1TWG - chains A and E of the 10 polymer chains in the assembly; structure by X-ray diffraction, 3.30 A resolution.

# Chain A
Protein: DNA-directed RNA polymerase II largest subunit
Organism: Saccharomyces cerevisiae
Notes: EC 2.7.7.6
Reference sequence: P04050 (RPB1_YEAST); residue numbers follow UniProt; this construct covers 1-1733
Sequence (1733 residues; numbered 1 to 1733; the number before each row is that of its first residue):
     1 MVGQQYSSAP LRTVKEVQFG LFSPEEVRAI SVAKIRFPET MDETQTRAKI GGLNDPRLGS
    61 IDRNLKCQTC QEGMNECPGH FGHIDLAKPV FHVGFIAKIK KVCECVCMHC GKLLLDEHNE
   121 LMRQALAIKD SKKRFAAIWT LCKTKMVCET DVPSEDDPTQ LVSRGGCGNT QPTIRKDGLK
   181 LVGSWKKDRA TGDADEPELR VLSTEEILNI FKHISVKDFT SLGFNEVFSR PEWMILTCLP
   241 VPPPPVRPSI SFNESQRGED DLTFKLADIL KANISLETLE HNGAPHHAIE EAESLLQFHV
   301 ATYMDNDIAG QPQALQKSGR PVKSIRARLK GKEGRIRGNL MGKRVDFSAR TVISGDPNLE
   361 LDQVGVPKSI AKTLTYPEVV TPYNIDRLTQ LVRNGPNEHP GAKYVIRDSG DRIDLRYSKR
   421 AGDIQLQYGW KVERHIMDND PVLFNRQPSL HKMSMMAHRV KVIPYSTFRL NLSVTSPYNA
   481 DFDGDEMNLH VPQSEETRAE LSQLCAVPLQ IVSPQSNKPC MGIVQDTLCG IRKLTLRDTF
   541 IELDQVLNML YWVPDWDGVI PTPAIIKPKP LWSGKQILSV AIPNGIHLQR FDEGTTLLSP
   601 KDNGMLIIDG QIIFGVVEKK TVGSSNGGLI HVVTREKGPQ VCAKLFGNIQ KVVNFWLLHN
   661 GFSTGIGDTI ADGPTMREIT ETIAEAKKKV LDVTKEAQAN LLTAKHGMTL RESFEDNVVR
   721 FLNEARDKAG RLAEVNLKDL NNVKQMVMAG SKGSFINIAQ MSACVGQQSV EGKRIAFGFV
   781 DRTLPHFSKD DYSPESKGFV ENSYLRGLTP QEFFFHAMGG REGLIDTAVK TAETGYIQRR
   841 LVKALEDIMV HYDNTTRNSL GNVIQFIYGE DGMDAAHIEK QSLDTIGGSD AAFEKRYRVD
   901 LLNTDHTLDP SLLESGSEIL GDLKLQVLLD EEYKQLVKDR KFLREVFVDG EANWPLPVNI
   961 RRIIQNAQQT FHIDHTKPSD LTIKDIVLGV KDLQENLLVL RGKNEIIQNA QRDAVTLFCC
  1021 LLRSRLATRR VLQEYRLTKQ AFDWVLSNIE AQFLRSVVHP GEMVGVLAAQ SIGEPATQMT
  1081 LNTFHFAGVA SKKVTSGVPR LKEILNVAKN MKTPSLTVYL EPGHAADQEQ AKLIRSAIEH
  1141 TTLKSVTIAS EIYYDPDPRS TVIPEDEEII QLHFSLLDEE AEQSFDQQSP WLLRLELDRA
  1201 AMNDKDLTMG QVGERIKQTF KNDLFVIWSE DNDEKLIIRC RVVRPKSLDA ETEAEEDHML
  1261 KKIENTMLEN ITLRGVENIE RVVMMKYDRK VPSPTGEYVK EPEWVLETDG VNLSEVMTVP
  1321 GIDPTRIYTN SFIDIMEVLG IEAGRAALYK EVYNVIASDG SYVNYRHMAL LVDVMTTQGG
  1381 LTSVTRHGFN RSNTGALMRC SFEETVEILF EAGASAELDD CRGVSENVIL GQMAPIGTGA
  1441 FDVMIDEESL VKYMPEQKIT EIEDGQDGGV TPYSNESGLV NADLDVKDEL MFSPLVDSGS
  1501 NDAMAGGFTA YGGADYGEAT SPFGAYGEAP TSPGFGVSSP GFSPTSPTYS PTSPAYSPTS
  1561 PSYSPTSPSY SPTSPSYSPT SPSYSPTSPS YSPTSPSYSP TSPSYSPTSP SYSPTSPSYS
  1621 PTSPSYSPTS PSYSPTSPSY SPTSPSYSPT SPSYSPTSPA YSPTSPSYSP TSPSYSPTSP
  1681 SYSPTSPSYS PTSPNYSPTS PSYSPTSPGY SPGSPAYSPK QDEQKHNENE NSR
Unresolved in the structure: 1-2, 249-260, 306-323, 328-345, 1082-1091, 1174-1175, 1177-1186, 1244-1253, 1386-1404, 1451-1733
UniProt features mapped onto this chain:
  - region: P248 to D260 (Lid loop), N306 to K323 (Rudder loop), P810 to E822 (Bridging helix)
  - binding site (Zn(2+)): C67, C70, C77, H80, C107, C110, C148, C167
  - binding site (Mg(2+)): D481, D483, D485
  - modified residue: T1471 (Phosphothreonine)
  - cross-link (Glycyl lysine isopeptide (Lys-Gly)): K695 (interchain with G-Cter in ubiquitin), K1246 (interchain with G-Cter in ubiquitin), K1350 (interchain with G-Cter in ubiquitin)
  - natural variant: S1653 to P1659 (deletion: In strain: A364A)
  - mutagenesis: K1246 (K1246R: Impairs ubiquitination during transcription stress)
Metal / ion sites: Zn2+ site 1: C70, C77, H80; Zn2+ site 2: C107, C110, C148, C167; Mn2+ site 1: D481, D483, D485 (together with CTP); Mn2+ site 2: D481, D483 (together with CTP) (shared with 1 residue of chain B)
Small-molecule neighbours: CTP (cytidine-5'-triphosphate): D481, D483, D485

# Chain E
Protein: DNA-directed RNA polymerases I, II, and III 27 kDa polypeptide
Organism: Saccharomyces cerevisiae
Notes: EC 2.7.7.6
Reference sequence: P20434 (RPB5_YEAST); residues 1-215 here = UniProt positions 1-215
Sequence (215 residues; numbered 1 to 215; the number before each row is that of its first residue):
     1 MDQENERNIS RLWRAFRTVK EMVKDRGYFI TQEEVELPLE DFKAKYCDSM GRPQRKMMSF
    61 QANPTEESIS KFPDMGSLWV EFCDEPSVGV KTMKTFVIHI QEKNFQTGIF VYQNNITPSA
   121 MKLVPSIPPA TIETFNEAAL VVNITHHELV PKHIRLSSDE KRELLKRYRL KESQLPRIQR
   181 ADPVALYLGL KRGEVVKIIR KSETSGRYAS YRICM

# Interface between chain A and chain E
Pairs across the interface (79; chain A residue first):
  E120(A) - P125(E)
  A127(A) - R192(E)
  K129(A) - R192(E)
  K129(A) - M215(E)
  E155(A) - P125(E)
  D156(A) - S126(E)
  D157(A) - K94(E)
  D157(A) - L123(E)
  R857(A) - Y168(E)
  R857(A) - L170(E)
  L860(A) - Q174(E)
  G861(A) - Q174(E)
  N862(A) - S173(E)
  N862(A) - Q174(E)
  V863(A) - L170(E)  hydrophobic
  V863(A) - Q174(E)  hydrogen bond (backbone-backbone)
  Q865(A) - Y208(E)
  F866(A) - L175(E)  hydrophobic
  F866(A) - Y208(E)  hydrogen bond (backbone-side chain)
  F866(A) - Y211(E)  hydrophobic
  G869(A) - T204(E)
  E870(A) - R200(E)  salt bridge
  E870(A) - S202(E)  hydrogen bond
  E870(A) - T204(E)
  E870(A) - S205(E)  hydrogen bond (backbone-side chain)
  E870(A) - Y208(E)
  D871(A) - T204(E)
  F942(A) - G206(E)
  F942(A) - R207(E)
  W954(A) - E203(E)
  N1004(A) - R167(E)
  I1006(A) - E163(E)
  D1013(A) - S205(E)
  D1013(A) - R207(E)  salt bridge
  A1014(A) - S205(E)
  T1016(A) - S205(E)
  L1017(A) - E203(E)
  L1017(A) - T204(E)
  L1017(A) - S205(E)  hydrogen bond (backbone-backbone)
  L1017(A) - G206(E)
  M1317(A) - V142(E)
  T1318(A) - R11(E)
  T1318(A) - R14(E)  hydrogen bond (backbone-side chain)
  T1318(A) - V141(E)
  P1324(A) - H147(E)  hydrogen bond (backbone-side chain)
  T1325(A) - H146(E)  hydrogen bond (side chain-backbone)
  T1325(A) - H147(E)
  T1325(A) - E148(E)  hydrogen bond (backbone-backbone)
  R1326(A) - E148(E)
  I1327(A) - H147(E)  hydrogen bond (backbone-side chain)
  E1337(A) - P183(E)
  V1338(A) - I144(E)
  V1338(A) - P183(E)
  L1339(A) - H147(E)
  L1339(A) - V150(E)
  L1339(A) - V184(E)
  G1340(A) - D182(E)
  G1340(A) - P183(E)
  I1341(A) - I178(E)  hydrophobic
  I1341(A) - D182(E)  hydrogen bond (backbone-side chain)
  I1341(A) - R212(E)
  E1342(A) - P151(E)
  E1342(A) - R200(E)  salt bridge
  E1342(A) - R212(E)  salt bridge
  A1343(A) - L149(E)
  A1343(A) - V150(E)  hydrophobic
  R1345(A) - R200(E)
  Y1349(A) - E203(E)
  Y1365(A) - E203(E)
  Y1365(A) - T204(E)
  R1366(A) - T204(E)
  T1376(A) - R212(E)  hydrogen bond (backbone-side chain)
  T1377(A) - P176(E)
  T1377(A) - R177(E)  hydrogen bond (backbone-backbone)
  T1377(A) - R212(E)
  Q1378(A) - R177(E)
  Q1378(A) - Q179(E)
  G1379(A) - R177(E)
  G1379(A) - Q179(E)
Also at the interface, not in a pair above, chain A (59 interface residues in all): N119, T855, I867, E945, V946, F947, L956, I1007, A1010, V1319, Y1328, M1336, A1346, D1373
Also at the interface, not in a pair above, chain E (47 interface residues in all): K122, H153, I198, K201, A209, S210

# In short
59 residues of chain A and 47 residues of chain E are in contact; the contacts include 13 hydrogen bonds and 4
salt bridges. Polar pairs include E870(A)-R200(E), D1013(A)-R207(E) and E1342(A)-R200(E). Ligands of chain A:
CTP.
Here chain A is DNA-directed RNA polymerase II largest subunit and chain E is DNA-directed RNA polymerases I,
II, and III 27 kDa polypeptide, both from Saccharomyces cerevisiae. Entry 1TWG (RNA polymerase II complexed
with CTP) was determined by X-ray diffraction (same publication as 1R9S, 1R9T, 1TWA, 1TWC, 1TWF and 1TWH).
